PDB entry 2QNQ | X-ray diffraction, 2.30 A resolution | chains A and B

# Chain A (and B)
Protein: Gag-Pol polyprotein (Pr160Gag-Pol)
Organism: Human immunodeficiency virus 1
Notes: EC 3.4.23.16; fragment: HIV-1 retropepsin; chain B of this document is another copy of the same molecule, construct and numbering; everything in this record applies to it too
UniProtKB: P03367 (POL_HV1BR); residues 1-99 here correspond to UniProt positions 501-599 (UniProt number = residue number + 500)
Chain sequence (99 residues; row label = number of the first residue in the row):
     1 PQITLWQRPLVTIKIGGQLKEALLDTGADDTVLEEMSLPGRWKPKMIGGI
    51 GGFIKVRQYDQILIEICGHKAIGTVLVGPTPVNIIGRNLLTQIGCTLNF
UniProt features mapped onto this chain:
  - region (Dimerization of protease): Pro-1 to Leu-5, Gly-49 to Lys-55, Asn-88 to Phe-99
  - active site: Asp-25 (For protease activity)
  - site: Phe-99 (Cleavage)
Residues lining bound ligands: QN3 (N,N'-(3S,4S)-pyrrolidine-3,4-diylbis(N-benzyl-2-chlorobenzenesulfonamide)): Leu-23, Asp-25, Gly-27, Ala-28, Asp-29, Asp-30, Val-32, Ile-47, Gly-48, Gly-49, Ile-50, Pro-81, Val-82, Ile-84

# Chain A / chain B interface
Contacting residue pairs (101; chain A residue first):
  Pro-1(A) / Leu-97(B)
  Pro-1(A) / Asn-98(B)
  Pro-1(A) / Phe-99(B)  hydrogen bond (backbone-backbone)
  Gln-2(A) / Thr-96(B)  hydrogen bond
  Gln-2(A) / Leu-97(B)
  Gln-2(A) / Asn-98(B)
  Ile-3(A) / Thr-96(B)
  Ile-3(A) / Leu-97(B)  hydrogen bond (backbone-backbone)
  Ile-3(A) / Phe-99(B)  hydrophobic
  Leu-5(A) / Thr-26(B)
  Leu-5(A) / Arg-87(B)  hydrogen bond (backbone-side chain)
  Leu-5(A) / Leu-90(B)  hydrophobic
  Leu-5(A) / Thr-91(B)
  Leu-5(A) / Cys-95(B)
  Trp-6(A) / Arg-87(B)  hydrogen bond (backbone-side chain)
  Trp-6(A) / Thr-91(B)
  Gln-7(A) / Arg-87(B)
  Arg-8(A) / Asp-29(B)  salt bridge
  Arg-8(A) / Arg-87(B)
  Pro-9(A) / Thr-26(B)
  Pro-9(A) / Arg-87(B)
  Pro-9(A) / Leu-97(B)  hydrophobic
  Leu-23(A) / Gly-27(B)
  Leu-24(A) / Thr-26(B)  hydrogen bond (backbone-side chain)
  Leu-24(A) / Leu-97(B)  hydrophobic
  Asp-25(A) / Asp-25(B)
  Asp-25(A) / Thr-26(B)
  Asp-25(A) / Gly-27(B)
  Thr-26(A) / Leu-5(B)
  Thr-26(A) / Pro-9(B)
  Thr-26(A) / Leu-24(B)  hydrogen bond (side chain-backbone)
  Thr-26(A) / Asp-25(B)
  Thr-26(A) / Thr-26(B)  hydrogen bond (side chain-backbone)
  Thr-26(A) / Leu-97(B)
  Gly-27(A) / Leu-23(B)
  Gly-27(A) / Leu-24(B)
  Gly-27(A) / Asp-25(B)
  Asp-29(A) / Arg-8(B)  salt bridge
  Gly-48(A) / Ile-50(B)
  Gly-49(A) / Ile-50(B)
  Ile-50(A) / Gly-49(B)
  Ile-50(A) / Ile-50(B)  hydrogen bond (backbone-backbone)
  Ile-50(A) / Gly-51(B)  hydrogen bond (backbone-backbone)
  Ile-50(A) / Gly-52(B)
  Ile-50(A) / Ile-54(B)  hydrophobic
  Ile-50(A) / Pro-79(B)
  Ile-50(A) / Thr-80(B)
  Gly-51(A) / Gly-51(B)
  Gly-51(A) / Gly-52(B)
  Gly-51(A) / Ile-54(B)
  Gly-52(A) / Ile-50(B)
  Gly-52(A) / Gly-51(B)
  Ile-54(A) / Ile-50(B)
  Cys-67(A) / Phe-99(B)  hydrophobic
  His-69(A) / Phe-99(B)
  Thr-80(A) / Ile-50(B)
  Pro-81(A) / Gly-49(B)
  Pro-81(A) / Ile-50(B)
  Arg-87(A) / Leu-5(B)  hydrogen bond (side chain-backbone)
  Arg-87(A) / Trp-6(B)  hydrogen bond (side chain-backbone)
  Arg-87(A) / Gln-7(B)  hydrogen bond (side chain-backbone)
  Arg-87(A) / Arg-8(B)
  Arg-87(A) / Pro-9(B)
  Leu-90(A) / Leu-5(B)  hydrophobic
  Thr-91(A) / Leu-5(B)
  Thr-91(A) / Trp-6(B)
  Gln-92(A) / Trp-6(B)
  Ile-93(A) / Phe-99(B)
  Gly-94(A) / Asn-98(B)
  Gly-94(A) / Phe-99(B)
  Cys-95(A) / Leu-5(B)
  Cys-95(A) / Leu-97(B)  hydrophobic
  Cys-95(A) / Asn-98(B)
  Cys-95(A) / Phe-99(B)  hydrophobic
  Thr-96(A) / Gln-2(B)  hydrogen bond
  Thr-96(A) / Ile-3(B)
  Thr-96(A) / Thr-96(B)
  Thr-96(A) / Leu-97(B)
  Thr-96(A) / Asn-98(B)  hydrogen bond (backbone-backbone)
  Leu-97(A) / Pro-1(B)
  Leu-97(A) / Gln-2(B)
  Leu-97(A) / Ile-3(B)  hydrogen bond (backbone-backbone)
  Leu-97(A) / Pro-9(B)  hydrophobic
  Leu-97(A) / Leu-24(B)  hydrophobic
  Leu-97(A) / Thr-26(B)
  Leu-97(A) / Cys-95(B)  hydrophobic
  Leu-97(A) / Thr-96(B)
  Leu-97(A) / Leu-97(B)  hydrophobic
  Asn-98(A) / Pro-1(B)
  Asn-98(A) / Gln-2(B)
  Asn-98(A) / Gly-94(B)
  Asn-98(A) / Cys-95(B)
  Asn-98(A) / Thr-96(B)  hydrogen bond (backbone-backbone)
  Asn-98(A) / Asn-98(B)
  Phe-99(A) / Pro-1(B)  hydrogen bond (backbone-backbone)
  Phe-99(A) / Ile-3(B)  hydrophobic
  Phe-99(A) / Cys-67(B)  hydrophobic
  Phe-99(A) / His-69(B)
  Phe-99(A) / Ile-93(B)
  Phe-99(A) / Gly-94(B)
  Phe-99(A) / Cys-95(B)  hydrophobic
Interface residues without a listed pair, chain A (37 interface residues in all): Thr-4, Ile-47
Interface residues without a listed pair, chain B (36 interface residues in all): Thr-4, Ile-47, Pro-81

# Overview
37 residues of chain A and 36 residues of chain B are in contact, with 18 hydrogen bonds and 2 salt bridges.
Polar contacts include Arg-8(A)/Asp-29(B), Gln-2(A)/Thr-96(B) and Leu-5(A)/Arg-87(B). Bound to chain A:
compound QN3. Curated annotation (UniProt) lists active-site residue Asp-25(A) on chain A.
Both chains are Gag-Pol polyprotein (Pr160Gag-Pol) (Human immunodeficiency virus 1). Entry 2QNQ (HIV-1
Protease in complex with a chloro decorated pyrrolidine-based inhibitor) was determined by X-ray diffraction,
deposited together with 2PQZ, 2PWC, 2PWR, 2QNN and 2QNP.
